PDB entry 3ZTO | X-ray diffraction, 1.47 A resolution | chain A

== Chain A ==
Molecule: Nucleoside diphosphate kinase
Source organism: Aquifex aeolicus
Notes: EC 2.7.4.6
UniProtKB: O67528 (NDK_AQUAE); residues 1-142 here = UniProt positions 1-142
Chain sequence (142 residues; row label = number of the first residue in the row):
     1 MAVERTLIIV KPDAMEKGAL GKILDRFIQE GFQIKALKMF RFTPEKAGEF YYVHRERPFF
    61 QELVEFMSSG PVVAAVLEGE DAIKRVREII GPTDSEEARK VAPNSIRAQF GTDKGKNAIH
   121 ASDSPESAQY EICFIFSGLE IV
Unresolved in the structure: 1
UniProt features mapped onto this chain:
  - active site: H120 (Pros-phosphohistidine intermediate)
  - binding site (ATP): K11, F59, R87, T93, R107, N117
Cystine bridges: C133 forms a disulfide with the same residue of a neighbouring copy of this chain

== Overview ==
Curated annotation (UniProt) lists active-site residue H120 and 6 ATP-binding residues.
Chain A is Nucleoside diphosphate kinase (Aquifex aeolicus); the structure, Orthorhombic crystal form C222 of
the Aquifex aeolicus nucleoside diphosphate kinase, was determined by X-ray diffraction, deposited together
with 3ZTP, 3ZTR, 3ZTS and 3ZTQ.
